5TKU - chain A; structure by X-ray diffraction, 2.12 A resolution.

== Chain A ==
Name: Factor XIa (Light Chain)
Organism: Homo sapiens
Notes: EC 3.4.21.27
Reference sequence: P03951 (FA11_HUMAN); the construct lacks a stretch of the UniProt sequence and is renumbered around it, so the offset changes along the chain: 16-36 = UniProt 388-408; 37-58 = UniProt 411-432; 59-65 = UniProt 435-441; 66-143 = UniProt 444-521; 3 more segments
Sequence (244 residues; numbered 16 to 251 plus 9 insertion-coded residues; 1 number in that range is skipped by the numbering (no residue carries it; nothing is unmodelled there); the number before each row is that of its first residue; a row labelled like 36A-36B holds insertion residues (36A, then the next letters in order)):
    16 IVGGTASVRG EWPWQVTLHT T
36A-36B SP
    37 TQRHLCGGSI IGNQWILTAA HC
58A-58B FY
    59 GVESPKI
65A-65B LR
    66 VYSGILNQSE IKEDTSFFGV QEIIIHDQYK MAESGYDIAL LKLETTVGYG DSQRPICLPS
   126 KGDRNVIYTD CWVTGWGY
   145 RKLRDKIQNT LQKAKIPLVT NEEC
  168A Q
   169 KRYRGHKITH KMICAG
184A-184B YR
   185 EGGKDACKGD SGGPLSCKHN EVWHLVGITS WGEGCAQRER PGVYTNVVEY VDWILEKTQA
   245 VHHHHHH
Disordered / not traced: 246-251
Disulfide bonds: Cys42-Cys58, Cys136-Cys201, Cys168-Cys182, Cys191-Cys219
Construct notes: engineered mutation Gly113 (Asn491 in P03951), Gly115 (Thr493 in P03951); expression tag (246-251)
Small-molecule neighbours: METHYL (7DK; methyl ((15S)-15-(((2E)-3-(5-chloro-2-(1H-tetrazol-1-yl)phenyl)-2-propenoyl)amino)-9-oxo-8,17,19-triazatricyclo[14.2.1.0~2,7~]n onadeca-1(18),2,4,6,16(19)-pentaen-5-yl)carbamate): Arg39, His40, Leu41, Cys42, His57, Cys58, Tyr143, Leu147, Ile151, Asp189, Ala190, Cys191, Lys192, Gly193, Asp194, Ser195, Thr213, Ser214, Trp215, Gly216, Gly218, Cys219, Gly226, Val227, Tyr228
UniProt features mapped onto this chain:
  - active site (Charge relay system): His57, Asp102, Ser195
  - binding site (heparin): Lys169 to Arg172
  - glycosylation: Asn72 (N-linked (GlcNAc...) (complex) asparagine)

== Summary ==
Chain A binds METHYL. UniProt lists 3 active-site residues and 4 heparin-binding residues.
Chain A is Factor XIa (Light Chain) (Homo sapiens); the structure, Factor xia in complex with the inhibitor
methyl
((15S)-15-(((2E)-3-(5-chloro-2-(1H-tetrazol-1-yl)phenyl)-2-propenoyl)amino)-9-oxo-8,17,19-triazatricyclo[14.2.1.0~2,7~]nonadeca-1(18),2,4,6,16(19)-PENTAEN-5-yl)carbamate,
was determined by X-ray diffraction, deposited together with 5TKS and 5TKT.
